Entry 7N9X (X-ray diffraction, 3.51 A resolution); this record covers chains BBB and EEE of the 9 polymer chains in the assembly.

# Chain BBB
Molecule: Capsid protein
Source organism: Human immunodeficiency virus 1
UniProt: B6DRA0 (B6DRA0_9HIV1); residues 1-222 here correspond to UniProt positions 133-354 (UniProt number = residue number + 132)
Chain sequence (222 residues; each row starts with the number of its first residue):
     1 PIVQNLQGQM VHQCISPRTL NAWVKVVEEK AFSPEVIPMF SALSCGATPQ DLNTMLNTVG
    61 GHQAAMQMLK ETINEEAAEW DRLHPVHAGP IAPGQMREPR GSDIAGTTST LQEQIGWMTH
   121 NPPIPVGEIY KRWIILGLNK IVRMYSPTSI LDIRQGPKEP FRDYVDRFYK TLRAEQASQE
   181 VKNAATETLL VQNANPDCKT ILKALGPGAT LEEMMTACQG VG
Not modelled in the structure: 220-222
Differences from the reference sequence: conflict Cys14 (Ala146 in B6DRA0), Cys45 (Glu177 in B6DRA0), Ala184 (Trp316 in B6DRA0), Ala185 (Met317 in B6DRA0)

# Chain EEE
Molecule: Nanobody
Source organism: Lama glama
Notes: antibody fragment or engineered binder
Chain sequence (112 residues; each row starts with the number of its first residue; note: 2 numbers in that range are skipped by the numbering (no residue carries them; nothing is unmodelled there); a row labelled like 82A-82C holds insertion residues (82A, then the next letters in order)):
     1 DVQLQESGGG LVQAGGSLRL SCAASGSISR FNAMGWWRQA PGKEREFVAR IVKGFDPVLA
    61 DSVKGRFTIS IDSAENTLAL QM
82A-82C NRL
    83 KPEDTAVYYC FAALDT
   101 AYWGQGTQVT V
Disulfide bonds: Cys22-Cys92

# Interface between chain BBB and chain EEE
Contacting residue pairs - 27 pairs, chain BBB then chain EEE:
  Asp197(BBB) - Thr98(EEE)  hydrogen bond
  Thr200(BBB) - Thr98(EEE)
  Thr200(BBB) - Ala101(EEE)
  Ile201(BBB) - Ala95(EEE)  hydrophobic
  Ile201(BBB) - Asp97(EEE)
  Ile201(BBB) - Thr98(EEE)
  Ile201(BBB) - Ala101(EEE)
  Lys203(BBB) - Trp37(EEE)
  Ala204(BBB) - Trp37(EEE)  hydrogen bond (backbone-side chain)
  Ala204(BBB) - Phe93(EEE)
  Ala204(BBB) - Trp103(EEE)  hydrophobic
  Leu205(BBB) - Ala33(EEE)  hydrophobic
  Leu205(BBB) - Phe47(EEE)
  Leu205(BBB) - Arg50(EEE)  hydrogen bond (backbone-side chain)
  Leu205(BBB) - Val52(EEE)  hydrophobic
  Pro207(BBB) - Arg50(EEE)  hydrogen bond (backbone-side chain)
  Gly208(BBB) - Arg50(EEE)  hydrogen bond (backbone-side chain)
  Ala209(BBB) - Arg50(EEE)
  Glu212(BBB) - Phe55(EEE)
  Glu213(BBB) - Arg50(EEE)  salt bridge
  Glu213(BBB) - Val52(EEE)
  Glu213(BBB) - Val58(EEE)
  Thr216(BBB) - Asn32(EEE)
  Thr216(BBB) - Lys53(EEE)
  Thr216(BBB) - Phe55(EEE)
  Ala217(BBB) - Asn32(EEE)
  Gln219(BBB) - Asn32(EEE)  hydrogen bond
Also at the interface, not in a pair above, chain BBB (15 interface residues in all): Gly206

# In short
The chain BBB/chain EEE interface involves 15 residues from each chain; the contacts include 6 hydrogen bonds
and 1 salt bridge. Polar pairs include Glu213(BBB)-Arg50(EEE), Asp197(BBB)-Thr98(EEE) and
Ala204(BBB)-Trp37(EEE).
Chain BBB is Capsid protein (Human immunodeficiency virus 1) and chain EEE is Nanobody (Lama glama); the
structure, CA-targeting nanobody is a tool for studying HIV-1 capsid lattice interactions, was determined by
X-ray diffraction.
